6T8B - chains C and D of the 8 polymer chains in the assembly; structure by electron microscopy, 3.65 A resolution.

== Chain C (and D) ==
Molecule: DNA translocase FtsK
From: Pseudomonas aeruginosa PAO1
Notes: fragment: Motor domain, residues 247-728; chain D of this document is another copy of the same molecule, construct and numbering; everything in this record applies to it too
Reference sequence: Q9I0M3 (FTSK_PSEAE); residues 247-728 here = UniProt positions 247-728
Sequence (491 residues; numbered 246 to 736; the number before each row is that of its first residue):
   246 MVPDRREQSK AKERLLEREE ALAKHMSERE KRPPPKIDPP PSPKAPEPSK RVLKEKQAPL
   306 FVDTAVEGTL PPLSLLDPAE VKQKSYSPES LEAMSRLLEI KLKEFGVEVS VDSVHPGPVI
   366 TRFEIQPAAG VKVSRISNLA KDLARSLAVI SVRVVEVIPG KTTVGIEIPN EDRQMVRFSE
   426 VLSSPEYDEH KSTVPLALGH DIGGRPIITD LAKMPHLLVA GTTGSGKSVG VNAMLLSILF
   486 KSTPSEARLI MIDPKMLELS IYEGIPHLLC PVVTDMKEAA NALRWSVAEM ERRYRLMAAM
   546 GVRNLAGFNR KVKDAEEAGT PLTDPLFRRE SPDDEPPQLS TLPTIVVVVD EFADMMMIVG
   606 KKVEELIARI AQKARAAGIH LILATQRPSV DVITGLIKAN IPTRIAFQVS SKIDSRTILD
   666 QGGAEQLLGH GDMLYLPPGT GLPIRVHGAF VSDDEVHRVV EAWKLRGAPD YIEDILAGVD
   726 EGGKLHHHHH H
Disordered / not traced: 246-313, 571-582, 722-736 (chain D: 246-314, 571-585, 722-736)
Differences from the reference sequence: initiating methionine (246); expression tag (729-736)
Ion coordination: Mg2+: Ser473, Glu503 (together with ATP-gamma-S)
Ligand contacts: ATP-gamma-S (AGS; phosphothiophosphoric acid-adenylate ester): Arg418, Met420, Val421, Thr467, Thr468, Gly469, Ser470, Gly471, Lys472, Ser473, Val474, Lys500, Glu503, Glu596, Gln631, His675, Gly676, Gly693, Ala694, Phe695
Swiss-Prot annotation at these positions:
  - binding site (ATP): Gly469 to Val474, His675, Gly693, Ala694
From the paper describing this entry:
  - binding site for dsDNA substrate: Lys657, Arg661
  - binding site for dsDNA substrate: Lys377, Arg380, Arg632, Ser634, Val635, Gly640, Lys643
  - binding site for ATP-gamma-S: Arg620
  - catalytic residues: Arg620

== Interface between chain C and chain D ==
Residue-residue contacts (38):
  Pro372(C) with Arg390(D)
  Ala374(C) with Glu349(D)
  Gly375(C) with Glu349(D)
  Val376(C) with Arg390(D)
  Lys377(C) with Leu384(D); Asp387(D)
  Val378(C) with Asp387(D); Arg390(D)
  Glu401(C) with Lys386(D); Arg390(D)
  Val402(C) with Lys386(D)
  Lys406(C) with Arg390(D); Ala393(D)
  Thr407(C) with Arg390(D); Ser391(D); Ala393(D)
  Val409(C) with Arg390(D)
  Tyr539(C) with Met501(D), hydrophobic; Leu502(D), hydrophobic
  Val547(C) with Leu502(D)
  Arg548(C) with Leu502(D); Glu503(D), salt bridge; Asp698(D)
  Gln617(C) with Lys500(D); Met521(D); Asp599(D); Ile603(D)
  Lys618(C) with Pro499(D); Met501(D)
  Leu641(C) with Met602(D), hydrophobic; Ile603(D), hydrophobic
  Ala644(C) with Arg632(D)
  Asn645(C) with Asp599(D), hydrogen bond
  Pro683(C) with Thr468(D)
  Gly684(C) with Thr467(D), hydrogen bond (backbone-side chain); Thr468(D); Ser655(D), hydrogen bond (backbone-side chain)
  Thr685(C) with Ser655(D)
Also at the interface, not in a pair above, chain C (26 interface residues in all): Gly405, Ala543, Glu610, Gly686
Also at the interface, not in a pair above, chain D (25 interface residues in all): Phe350, Ser473, Asn477, Gln631

== Overview ==
26 residues of chain C face 25 of chain D across their interface, with 3 hydrogen bonds and 1 salt bridge.
Polar contacts include Arg548(C)-Glu503(D), Asn645(C)-Asp599(D) and Gly684(C)-Thr467(D). Bound to chain C:
ATP-gamma-S. From the paper: the catalytic residue Arg620(C); a binding site for dsDNA substrate at Lys657(C),
Arg661(C) and Lys377(C) among others.
Chain C and chain D are both DNA translocase FtsK (Pseudomonas aeruginosa PAO1); the structure, FtsK motor
domain with dsDNA, translocating state, was determined by electron microscopy, deposited together with 6T8G
and 6T8O.
